Entry 4DP3 (X-ray diffraction, 2.40 A resolution); this record covers chains A and B.

[Chain A (and B)]
Protein: Bifunctional dihydrofolate reductase-thymidylate synthase
From: Plasmodium falciparum
Notes: EC 1.5.1.3, 2.1.1.45; chain B of this document is another copy of the same molecule, construct and numbering; everything in this record applies to it too
UniProt: D9N170 (D9N170_PLAFA); residues 1-608 here = UniProt positions 1-608
Sequence (608 residues; each row starts with the number of its first residue):
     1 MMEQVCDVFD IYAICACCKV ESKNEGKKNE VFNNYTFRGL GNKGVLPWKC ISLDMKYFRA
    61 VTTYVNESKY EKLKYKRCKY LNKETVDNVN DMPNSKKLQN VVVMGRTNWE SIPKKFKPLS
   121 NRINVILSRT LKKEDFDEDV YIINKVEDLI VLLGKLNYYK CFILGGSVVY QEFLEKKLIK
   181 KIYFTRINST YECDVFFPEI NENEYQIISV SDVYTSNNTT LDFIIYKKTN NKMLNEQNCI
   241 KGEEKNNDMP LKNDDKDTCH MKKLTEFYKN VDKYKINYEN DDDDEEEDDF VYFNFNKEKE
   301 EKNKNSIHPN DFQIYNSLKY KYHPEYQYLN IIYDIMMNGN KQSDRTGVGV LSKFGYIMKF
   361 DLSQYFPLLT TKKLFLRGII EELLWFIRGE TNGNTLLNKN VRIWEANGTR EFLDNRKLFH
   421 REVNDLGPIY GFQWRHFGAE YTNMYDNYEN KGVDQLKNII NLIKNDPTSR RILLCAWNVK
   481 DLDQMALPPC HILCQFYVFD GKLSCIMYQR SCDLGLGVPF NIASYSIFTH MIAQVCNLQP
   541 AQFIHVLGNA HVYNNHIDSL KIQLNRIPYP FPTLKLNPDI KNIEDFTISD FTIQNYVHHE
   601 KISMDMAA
Not modelled in the structure: 86-95, 232-282, 607-608 (chain B: 84-93, 232-282, 606-608)
Residues lining bound ligands:
  - MMV (3-(2-{3-[(2,4-diamino-6-ethylpyrimidin-5-yl)oxy]propoxy}phenyl)propanoic acid): Ile-14, Cys-15, Ala-16, Leu-46, Trp-48, Asp-54, Met-55, Phe-58, Arg-59, Asn-108, Ile-112, Pro-113, Phe-116, Leu-119, Arg-122, Leu-164, Tyr-170, Thr-185
  - NADPH (NDP; NADPH dihydro-nicotinamide-adenine-dinucleotide phosphate): Cys-15, Ala-16, Leu-40, Gly-41, Asn-42, Gly-44, Val-45, Leu-46, Trp-48, Gly-105, Arg-106, Thr-107, Asn-108, Ser-111, Leu-127, Ser-128, Arg-129, Thr-130, Leu-131, Asn-144, Lys-145, Val-146, Leu-164, Gly-165, Gly-166, Ser-167, Val-168, Val-169, Tyr-170, Glu-172, Val-195
From the paper describing this entry:
  - binding site for MMV: Phe-58, Phe-116, Arg-122
  - specificity-determining residues: Met-55, Arg-59, Phe-116

[Chain A / chain B interface]
Contacting residue pairs (167; chain A residue first):
  Asp-10(A) with Glu-285(B)
  Tyr-12(A) with Glu-285(B), hydrogen bond
  Leu-53(A) with Phe-295(B), hydrophobic; Asn-296(B)
  Lys-56(A) with Phe-295(B); Asn-296(B), hydrogen bond
  Tyr-57(A) with Tyr-292(B); Phe-293(B); Phe-295(B), hydrophobic
  Ala-60(A) with Phe-295(B), hydrophobic
  Val-61(A) with Tyr-292(B), hydrophobic
  Tyr-64(A) with Asp-288(B); Tyr-292(B), hydrophobic
  Lys-69(A) with Asp-284(B), salt bridge; Glu-287(B), salt bridge; Asp-288(B), salt bridge
  Tyr-159(A) with Asp-288(B), hydrogen bond
  Lys-160(A) with Glu-285(B), salt bridge; Asp-288(B), salt bridge; Tyr-292(B), hydrogen bond
  Lys-180(A) with Glu-285(B), salt bridge
  Lys-181(A) with Glu-285(B); Glu-286(B), salt bridge; Asp-289(B), salt bridge
  Tyr-183(A) with Asp-289(B), hydrogen bond; Tyr-292(B), hydrophobic
  Ile-208(A) with Glu-286(B)
  Ser-209(A) with Phe-293(B)
  Val-210(A) with Phe-293(B)
  Ser-211(A) with Phe-293(B)
  Tyr-214(A) with Phe-295(B)
  Phe-223(A) with Phe-293(B); Phe-295(B), hydrophobic
  Ile-225(A) with Asp-289(B); Phe-293(B), hydrophobic
  Lys-227(A) with Glu-286(B), salt bridge
  Asp-284(A) with Lys-69(B), hydrogen bond (backbone-side chain)
  Glu-285(A) with Tyr-12(B), hydrogen bond; Lys-180(B), salt bridge
  Glu-286(A) with Lys-181(B), salt bridge; Lys-227(B), salt bridge; Lys-319(B); Tyr-320(B), hydrogen bond (backbone-side chain)
  Glu-287(A) with Lys-69(B)
  Asp-288(A) with Tyr-64(B); Lys-69(B), salt bridge; Tyr-159(B), hydrogen bond; Lys-160(B), salt bridge
  Asp-289(A) with Lys-181(B), salt bridge; Tyr-183(B), hydrogen bond; Ile-225(B)
  Phe-290(A) with Tyr-320(B); Tyr-322(B)
  Val-291(A) with Tyr-64(B)
  Tyr-292(A) with Tyr-57(B); Val-61(B); Lys-160(B), hydrogen bond; Tyr-183(B), hydrophobic
  Phe-293(A) with Tyr-57(B); Ser-209(B); Val-210(B); Ser-211(B); Phe-223(B); Ile-225(B), hydrophobic; Tyr-320(B), hydrophobic; Tyr-322(B), hydrophobic
  Phe-295(A) with Leu-53(B); Lys-56(B); Tyr-57(B), hydrophobic; Phe-223(B), hydrophobic
  Asn-296(A) with Leu-53(B); Lys-56(B)
  Lys-304(A) with Phe-499(B)
  Lys-319(A) with Glu-286(B)
  Tyr-320(A) with Glu-286(B), hydrogen bond (side chain-backbone); Phe-290(B)
  Tyr-322(A) with Phe-290(B); Phe-293(B), hydrophobic
  Asn-340(A) with Tyr-497(B), hydrogen bond; Phe-499(B)
  Lys-341(A) with Phe-499(B)
  Gln-342(A) with Thr-468(B); Tyr-497(B), hydrogen bond; Val-498(B), hydrogen bond (side chain-backbone); Phe-499(B)
  Ser-343(A) with Thr-468(B)
  Asp-344(A) with Arg-470(B), salt bridge
  Arg-345(A) with Arg-471(B)
  Ser-352(A) with Tyr-497(B), hydrogen bond
  Lys-353(A) with Tyr-497(B)
  Phe-354(A) with Gln-495(B); Phe-496(B); Tyr-497(B), hydrophobic; Ser-504(B); Cys-505(B); Ile-506(B), hydrophobic; Ile-544(B)
  Gly-355(A) with Lys-359(B), hydrogen bond (backbone-side chain); Ile-506(B)
  Lys-359(A) with Gly-355(B), hydrogen bond (side chain-backbone)
  Arg-416(A) with Arg-471(B)
  Phe-437(A) with Asn-478(B); Val-479(B), hydrophobic; Lys-480(B)
  Gly-438(A) with Lys-480(B)
  Val-453(A) with Val-479(B), hydrophobic
  Gln-455(A) with Val-479(B)
  Thr-468(A) with Ser-343(B)
  Arg-470(A) with Asp-344(B), salt bridge; Arg-510(B), hydrogen bond (backbone-side chain); Ser-511(B), hydrogen bond; Asn-549(B); His-551(B); Tyr-553(B), hydrogen bond
  Arg-471(A) with Arg-345(B); Arg-416(B); Pro-488(B); Arg-510(B)
  Leu-473(A) with Trp-477(B), hydrophobic; Ile-492(B), hydrophobic; Arg-510(B)
  Cys-475(A) with Trp-477(B); Val-479(B), hydrophobic
  Trp-477(A) with Cys-475(B)
  Asn-478(A) with Phe-437(B)
  Val-479(A) with Phe-437(B), hydrophobic; Val-453(B), hydrophobic; Gln-455(B)
  Lys-480(A) with Phe-437(B); Gly-438(B)
  Pro-488(A) with Arg-471(B)
  Ile-492(A) with Leu-493(B), hydrophobic
  Leu-493(A) with Ile-492(B), hydrophobic; Leu-493(B), hydrophobic
  Gln-495(A) with Phe-354(B); Tyr-508(B), hydrogen bond; Arg-510(B), hydrogen bond (side chain-backbone); Gly-548(B)
  Phe-496(A) with Phe-354(B)
  Tyr-497(A) with Asn-340(B), hydrogen bond; Gln-342(B); Ser-352(B), hydrogen bond; Lys-353(B); Phe-354(B), hydrophobic; Asn-549(B)
  Val-498(A) with Gln-342(B), hydrogen bond (backbone-side chain)
  Phe-499(A) with Asn-340(B); Lys-341(B); Gln-342(B)
  Ser-504(A) with Phe-354(B)
  Cys-505(A) with Phe-354(B)
  Ile-506(A) with Phe-354(B), hydrophobic; Gly-355(B); Tyr-508(B); Gly-548(B)
  Tyr-508(A) with Gln-495(B), hydrogen bond; Ile-506(B)
  Arg-510(A) with Arg-470(B), hydrogen bond (side chain-backbone); Arg-471(B); Gln-495(B), hydrogen bond (backbone-side chain)
  Ser-511(A) with Arg-470(B)
  Ile-544(A) with Phe-354(B)
  Gly-548(A) with Gln-495(B)
  Asn-549(A) with Arg-470(B); Tyr-497(B)
  His-551(A) with Arg-470(B)
  Tyr-553(A) with Arg-470(B), hydrogen bond
Interface residues without a listed pair, chain A (92 interface residues in all): Lys-72, Phe-162, Asp-283, Thr-346, Val-350, Ile-357, Leu-487, Gln-542, Val-546, Leu-547
Interface residues without a listed pair, chain B (87 interface residues in all): Asp-10, Ala-60, Lys-72, Phe-162, Ile-208, Tyr-214, Val-291, Ile-357, Leu-473, Leu-487, Val-546, Leu-547

[Summary]
92 residues of chain A and 87 residues of chain B are in contact, with 30 hydrogen bonds and 17 salt bridges.
Polar pairs include Lys-69(A)/Asp-284(B), Lys-69(A)/Glu-287(B) and Lys-69(A)/Asp-288(B). Chain A binds
compound MMV and NADPH. From the paper: a binding site for MMV at Phe-58(A), Phe-116(A) and Arg-122(A);
specificity determinants Met-55(A), Arg-59(A) and Phe-116(A).
Both chains are Bifunctional dihydrofolate reductase-thymidylate synthase (Plasmodium falciparum). Entry 4DP3
(Quadruple mutant (N51I+C59R+S108N+I164L) plasmodium falciparum dihydrofolate reductase-thymidylate synthase
(PfDHFR-TS) complexed with P218 and NADPH) was determined by X-ray diffraction (same publication as 4DDR, 4DPD
and 4DPH).
